PDB entry 1DEI | X-ray diffraction, 1.60 A resolution | chains A and B

[Chain A]
Protein: Insulin
Organism: Sus scrofa
Notes: engineered mutation(s): CHAIN B, DEL(24-30)
Reference sequence: P01315 (INS_PIG); residues 1-21 here correspond to UniProt positions 88-108 (UniProt number = residue number + 87)
Chain sequence (21 residues; each row starts with the number of its first residue):
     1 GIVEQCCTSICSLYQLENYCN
Disulfide bonds: Cys6-Cys11

[Chain B]
Protein: Insulin
Organism: Sus scrofa
Notes: engineered mutation(s): CHAIN B, DEL(24-30)
Reference sequence: P01315 (INS_PIG); residues 1-23 here correspond to UniProt positions 25-47 (UniProt number = residue number + 24)
Chain sequence (23 residues; numbered 1 to 23; the number before each row is that of its first residue):
     1 FVNQHLCGSHLVEALYLVCGERG
What the authors report for this chain:
  - conformationally variable residues (loop rearrangement, order/disorder transition): Phe1 to Gln4, Glu21 to Gly23

[Chain A / chain B interface]
Contacting residue pairs (17):
  Ile2(A) - Leu11(B)  hydrophobic
  Ile2(A) - Leu15(B)  hydrophobic
  Cys6(A) - His5(B)
  Cys6(A) - Leu6(B)  hydrogen bond (backbone-backbone)
  Cys7(A) - His5(B)  hydrogen bond (backbone-side chain)
  Cys7(A) - Leu6(B)
  Cys7(A) - Cys7(B)  disulfide
  Thr8(A) - His5(B)  hydrogen bond (backbone-side chain)
  Ser9(A) - His5(B)
  Ile10(A) - Gln4(B)
  Ile10(A) - His5(B)
  Leu13(A) - Val18(B)  hydrophobic
  Leu16(A) - Leu11(B)  hydrophobic
  Leu16(A) - Leu15(B)  hydrophobic
  Leu16(A) - Val18(B)  hydrophobic
  Glu17(A) - Val18(B)
  Cys20(A) - Cys19(B)  disulfide
Other interface residues (no listed pair), chain A (11 interface residues in all): Tyr19
Other interface residues (no listed pair), chain B (9 interface residues in all): Ala14
Inter-chain disulfides: Cys7(A)-Cys7(B), Cys20(A)-Cys19(B)

[Overview]
The interface between chain A and chain B involves 11 residues on one side and 9 on the other, with 2
disulfide bonds and 3 hydrogen bonds. Among the polar pairs are Cys7(A)-His5(B), Thr8(A)-His5(B) and
Cys6(A)-Leu6(B). The paper reports conformational variability at Phe1(B) and Glu21(B).
Here chain A is Insulin and chain B is Insulin, both from Sus scrofa. Entry 1DEI (Desheptapeptide (B24-B30)
insulin) was determined by X-ray diffraction.
